2CMF - chain A; structure by X-ray diffraction, 2.50 A resolution.

Chain A:
Name: Acetylcholinesterase
Organism: Torpedo californica
Notes: EC 3.1.1.7
UniProtKB: P04058 (ACES_TORCA); residues 1-543 here correspond to UniProt positions 22-564 (UniProt number = residue number + 21)
Chain sequence (543 residues; row label = number of the first residue in the row):
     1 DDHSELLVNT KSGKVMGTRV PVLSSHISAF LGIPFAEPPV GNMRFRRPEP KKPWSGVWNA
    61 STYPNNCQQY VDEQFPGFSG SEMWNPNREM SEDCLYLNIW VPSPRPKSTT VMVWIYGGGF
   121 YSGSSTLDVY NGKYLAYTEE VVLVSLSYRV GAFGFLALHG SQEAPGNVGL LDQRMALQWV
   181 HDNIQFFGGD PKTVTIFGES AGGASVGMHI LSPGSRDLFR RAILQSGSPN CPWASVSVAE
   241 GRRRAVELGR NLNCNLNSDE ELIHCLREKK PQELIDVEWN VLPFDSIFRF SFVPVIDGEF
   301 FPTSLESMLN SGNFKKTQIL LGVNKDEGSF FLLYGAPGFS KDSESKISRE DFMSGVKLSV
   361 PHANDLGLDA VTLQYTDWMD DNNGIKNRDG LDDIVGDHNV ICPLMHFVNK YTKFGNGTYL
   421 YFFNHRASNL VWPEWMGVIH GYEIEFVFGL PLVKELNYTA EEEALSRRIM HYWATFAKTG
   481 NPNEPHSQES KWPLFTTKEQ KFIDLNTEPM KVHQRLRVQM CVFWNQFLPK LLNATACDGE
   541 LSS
Unresolved in the structure: 1-3, 486-489, 536-543
Curated features (UniProtKB/Swiss-Prot):
  - active site: S200 (Acyl-ester intermediate), E327 (Charge relay system), H440 (Charge relay system)
  - lipidation: S543 (GPI-anchor amidated serine)
  - glycosylation (N-linked (GlcNAc...) asparagine): N59, N416, N457, N533
Disulfides: C67-C94, C254-C265, C402-C521
Glycans and other covalent adducts: N-acetylglucosamine (NAG) linked to N59, N416
Residues lining bound ligands: F11 (n,n'-di-1,2,3,4-tetrahydroacridin-9-ylpentane-1,5-diamine): Y70, D72, G80, W84, G117, G118, Y121, Y130, E199, S200, W279, I287, F288, F330, F331, Y334, G335, W432, I439, H440, G441, Y442

Summary:
Bound to chain A: compound F11. N-acetylglucosamine is covalently linked to N59 and N416. From UniProt: 3
active-site residues.
Chain A is Acetylcholinesterase (Torpedo californica); the structure, Torpedo californica acetylcholinesterase
complexed with alkylene- linked bis-tacrine dimer (5 carbon linker), was determined by X-ray diffraction,
deposited together with 2CKM, 1UT6 and 1ODC.
